PDB entry 2RBA | X-ray diffraction, 2.79 A resolution | chains D and B of the 4 polymer chains in the assembly

[Chain D]
Molecule: 23-nt DNA strand
Sequence (23 nucleotides; each row starts with the number of its first residue):
     1 CCACTGCTCAXGTACAGAGCTGT
Modified / non-standard residues: 3DR (1',2'-dideoxyribofuranose-5'-phosphate) at position 11

[Chain B]
Name: G/T mismatch-specific thymine DNA glycosylase
Organism: Homo sapiens
Notes: EC 3.2.2.-; fragment: Core domain
UniProtKB: Q13569 (TDG_HUMAN); residue numbers follow UniProt; this construct covers 111-308
Sequence (204 residues; each row starts with the number of its first residue):
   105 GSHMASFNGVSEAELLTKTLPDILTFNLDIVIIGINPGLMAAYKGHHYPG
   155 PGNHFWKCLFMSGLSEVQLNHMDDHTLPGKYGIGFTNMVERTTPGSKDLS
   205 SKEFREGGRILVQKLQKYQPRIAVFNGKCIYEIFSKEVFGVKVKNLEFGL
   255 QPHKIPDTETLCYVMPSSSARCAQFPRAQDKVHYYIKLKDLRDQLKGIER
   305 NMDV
Disordered / not traced: 105-122, 305-308
Differences from the reference sequence: expression tag (105-110)
Swiss-Prot annotation at these positions:
  - cross-link: Lys248 (Glycyl lysine isopeptide (Lys-Gly) (interchain with G-Cter in SUMO2))
  - mutagenesis: Asn140 (N140A: Loss of DNA glycosylase activity but still able to bind DNA), Ala145 (A145G: Increased DNA glycosylase activity on G/T mispairs), His151 (H151A/Q: Increased DNA glycosylase activity on G/T mispairs), Asn191 (N191A: Reduced DNA glycosylase activity on G/T and G/U mispairs), Thr197 (T197A: Reduced DNA glycosylase activity on G/T mispairs), Arg281 (R281A: Restores the DNA-binding ability of the sumoylated form)
What the authors report for this chain:
  - binding site for the 23-nt DNA strand: Lys246, Lys248, Ala274, Ala277, Pro280
  - binding site for the 23-nt DNA strand (chain D): Ile139, Asn140, Gly142, Asn157, Pro198 to Ser200, Lys201, Lys232, Pro270 to Ala277, Gln278
  - catalytic residues: Asn140
  - specificity-determining residues: Ala274, Pro280
  - specificity-determining residues: Lys201, Gln278 (by similarity / conservation)

[Interface between chain D and chain B]
Pairs across the interface - 17 pairs, chain D then chain B:
  DT5(D) - Ala277(B)  base contact
  DG6(D) - Ala274(B)  base contact
  DG6(D) - Arg275(B)  base contact
  DG6(D) - Cys276(B)  hydrogen bond to the base
  DG6(D) - Ala277(B)  sugar contact
  DG6(D) - Gln278(B)  sugar contact
  DC7(D) - Ala274(B)  sugar contact
  DC7(D) - Gln278(B)  phosphate contact
  DC7(D) - Pro280(B)  phosphate contact
  DT8(D) - Gly156(B)  sugar contact
  DT8(D) - His158(B)  phosphate contact
  DT8(D) - Ala274(B)  phosphate contact
  DT8(D) - Arg275(B)  base contact
  DC9(D) - Gly154(B)  phosphate contact
  DC9(D) - Gly156(B)  hydrogen bond to the phosphate
  DC9(D) - Asn157(B)  hydrogen bond to the phosphate
  DA10(D) - Met144(B)  phosphate contact
Interface residues without a listed pair, chain B (13 interface residues in all): Phe279, Arg281

[In short]
6 residues of chain D and 13 residues of chain B are in contact, with 3 hydrogen bonds. Among the polar pairs
are DG6(D)-Cys276(B), DC9(D)-Gly156(B) and DC9(D)-Asn157(B). The paper reports the catalytic residue
Asn140(B); a binding site for the 23-nt DNA strand (chain D) at Ile139(B), Asn140(B) and Gly142(B) among
others.
Here chain D is a 23-nt DNA strand and chain B is G/T mismatch-specific thymine DNA glycosylase (Homo
sapiens). Entry 2RBA (Structure of Human Thymine DNA Glycosylase Bound to Abasic and Undamaged DNA) was
determined by X-ray diffraction.
